8EOS - chains A and C of the 9 polymer chains in the assembly; structure by electron microscopy, 3.10 A resolution.

Chain A:
Protein: DNA-directed RNA polymerase subunit alpha
Organism: Mycobacterium tuberculosis H37Rv
Notes: EC 2.7.7.6
UniProtKB: P9WGZ1 (RPOA_MYCTU); residue numbers follow UniProt; this construct covers 1-347
Sequence (347 residues; numbered 1 to 347; the number before each row is that of its first residue):
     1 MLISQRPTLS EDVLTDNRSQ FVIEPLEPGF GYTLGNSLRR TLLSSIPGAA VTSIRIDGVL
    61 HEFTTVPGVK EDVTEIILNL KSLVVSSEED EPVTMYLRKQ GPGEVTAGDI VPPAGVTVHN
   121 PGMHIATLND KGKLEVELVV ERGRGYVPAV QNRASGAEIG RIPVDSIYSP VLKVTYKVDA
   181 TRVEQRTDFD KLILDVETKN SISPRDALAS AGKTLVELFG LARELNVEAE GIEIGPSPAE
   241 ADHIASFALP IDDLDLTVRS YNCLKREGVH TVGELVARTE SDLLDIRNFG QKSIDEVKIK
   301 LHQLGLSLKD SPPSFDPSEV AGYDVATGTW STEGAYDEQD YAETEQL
Disordered / not traced: 227-347

Chain C:
Protein: DNA-directed RNA polymerase subunit beta
Organism: Mycobacterium tuberculosis H37Rv
Notes: EC 2.7.7.6
UniProtKB: P9WGY9 (RPOB_MYCTU); residues 1-1178 here = UniProt positions 1-1178
Sequence (1178 residues; each row starts with the number of its first residue):
     1 MLEGCILADS RQSKTAASPS PSRPQSSSNN SVPGAPNRVS FAKLREPLEV PGLLDVQTDS
    61 FEWLIGSPRW RESAAERGDV NPVGGLEEVL YELSPIEDFS GSMSLSFSDP RFDDVKAPVD
   121 ECKDKDMTYA APLFVTAEFI NNNTGEIKSQ TVFMGDFPMM TEKGTFIING TERVVVSQLV
   181 RSPGVYFDET IDKSTDKTLH SVKVIPSRGA WLEFDVDKRD TVGVRIDRKR RQPVTVLLKA
   241 LGWTSEQIVE RFGFSEIMRS TLEKDNTVGT DEALLDIYRK LRPGEPPTKE SAQTLLENLF
   301 FKEKRYDLAR VGRYKVNKKL GLHVGEPITS STLTEEDVVA TIEYLVRLHE GQTTMTVPGG
   361 VEVPVETDDI DHFGNRRLRT VGELIQNQIR VGMSRMERVV RERMTTQDVE AITPQTLINI
   421 RPVVAAIKEF FGTSQLSQFM DQNNPLSGLT HKRRLSALGP GGLSRERAGL EVRDVHPSHY
   481 GRMCPIETPE GPNIGLIGSL SVYARVNPFG FIETPYRKVV DGVVSDEIVY LTADEEDRHV
   541 VAQANSPIDA DGRFVEPRVL VRRKAGEVEY VPSSEVDYMD VSPRQMVSVA TAMIPFLEHD
   601 DANRALMGAN MQRQAVPLVR SEAPLVGTGM ELRAAIDAGD VVVAEESGVI EEVSADYITV
   661 MHDNGTRRTY RMRKFARSNH GTCANQCPIV DAGDRVEAGQ VIADGPCTDD GEMALGKNLL
   721 VAIMPWEGHN YEDAIILSNR LVEEDVLTSI HIEEHEIDAR DTKLGAEEIT RDIPNISDEV
   781 LADLDERGIV RIGAEVRDGD ILVGKVTPKG ETELTPEERL LRAIFGEKAR EVRDTSLKVP
   841 HGESGKVIGI RVFSREDEDE LPAGVNELVR VYVAQKRKIS DGDKLAGRHG NKGVIGKILP
   901 VEDMPFLADG TPVDIILNTH GVPRRMNIGQ ILETHLGWCA HSGWKVDAAK GVPDWAARLP
   961 DELLEAQPNA IVSTPVFDGA QEAELQGLLS CTLPNRDGDV LVDADGKAML FDGRSGEPFP
  1021 YPVTVGYMYI MKLHHLVDDK IHARSTGPYS MITQQPLGGK AQFGGQRFGE MECWAMQAYG
  1081 AAYTLQELLT IKSDDTVGRV KVYEAIVKGE NIPEPGIPES FKVLLKELQS LCLNVEVLSS
  1141 DGAAIELREG EDEDLERAAA NLGINLSRNE SASVEDLA
Disordered / not traced: 1-29, 812-828, 1170-1178
Curated features (UniProtKB/Swiss-Prot):
  - natural variant: Val423 (V423A: In strain: vr1), Leu436 (L436P: In strain: vr2), Ser437 (S437T: In strain: vr3), Gln438 to Asp441 (sequence variant, change not given here; In strain: RJ49), Gln438 (Q438L: In strain: vr4), Phe439 (F439V: In strain: RJ37), Met440 to Asn443 (deletion: In strain: RJ55), Asp441 (D441V: In strain: vr3), Leu449 to Lys452 (sequence variant, change not given here; In strain: RJ48), His451 (H451D: In strain: vr5; H451L: In strain: SP28; H451N: In strain: vr6; H451P: In strain: vr8; H451Q: In strain: vr1; H451R: In strain: vr7), Ser456 (S456L: In strain: vr11 and RJ37; S456Q: In strain: vr9; S456W: In strain: vr10), Leu458 (L458P: In strain: vr12 and SP22)
  - mutagenesis: Glu138 (E138R: Weakens interaction with TRCF and CarD), Ile147 (I147A: Weakens interaction with TRCF and CarD), Lys148 (K148A: Does not affect association with TRCF, but weakens interaction with CarD), Ser149 (S149A: Does not affect association with TRCF, but weakens interaction with CarD)

How chain A and chain C interact:
Contacting residue pairs (45; chain A residue first):
  Arg18(A) with Asp997(C), salt bridge
  Tyr32(A) with Phe1011(C), hydrophobic; Gly1016(C)
  Asn36(A) with Asp1012(C); Gly1013(C), hydrogen bond (side chain-backbone); Gly1016(C)
  Arg39(A) with Glu902(C), hydrogen bond (side chain-backbone); Phe906(C)
  Arg40(A) with Glu902(C); Asp903(C); Gly1013(C), hydrogen bond (side chain-backbone); Arg1014(C)
  Leu43(A) with Glu902(C)
  Ser44(A) with Glu902(C), hydrogen bond
  Leu60(A) with Ile792(C)
  Glu62(A) with Lys876(C), salt bridge
  Thr65(A) with Ala655(C); Asp656(C)
  Val69(A) with Ser654(C); Ala655(C)
  Lys70(A) with Ala655(C); Pro688(C), hydrogen bond (side chain-backbone); Val690(C)
  Asp72(A) with Phe675(C)
  Leu78(A) with Arg620(C)
  Asn129(A) with Val653(C), hydrogen bond (side chain-backbone)
  Tyr146(A) with Val742(C); Glu743(C); Lys878(C), hydrogen bond
  Gln151(A) with Glu795(C)
  Asn152(A) with Glu795(C)
  Arg153(A) with Glu795(C); Arg797(C); Asp800(C), salt bridge
  Ile159(A) with Ile792(C)
  Asp165(A) with Lys878(C), salt bridge
  Lys173(A) with Asp909(C); Thr911(C); Arg996(C)
  Val174(A) with Gly910(C)
  Thr175(A) with Ala908(C), hydrogen bond (side chain-backbone)
  Tyr176(A) with Phe906(C); Phe1011(C); Gly1016(C), hydrogen bond (side chain-backbone)
  Glu197(A) with Arg996(C), salt bridge
Other interface residues (no listed pair), chain A (36 interface residues in all): Thr33, His61, Phe63, Thr64, Gly68, Glu71, Thr74, Asn79, Lys131, Ile167
Other interface residues (no listed pair), chain C (45 interface residues in all): Val619, Glu652, Lys674, Asn685, Ile750, Gly793, Ala794, Val796, Lys846, Ile848, Ala874, Pro912, Ser1015, Glu1017, Pro1018

Summary:
Chain A and chain C form an interface of 36 and 45 residues respectively; the contacts include 9 hydrogen
bonds and 5 salt bridges. Polar contacts include Arg18(A)-Asp997(C), Glu62(A)-Lys876(C) and
Arg153(A)-Asp800(C). From UniProt: 4 mutagenesis sites on chain C.
Chain A is DNA-directed RNA polymerase subunit alpha and chain C is DNA-directed RNA polymerase subunit beta,
both from Mycobacterium tuberculosis H37Rv; the structure, M. tuberculosis RNAP elongation complex with NusG
and CMPCPP, was determined by electron microscopy, deposited together with 8EHQ, 8EJ3, 8EOE, 8EOF, 8EOT and
8EXY.
